Entry 6RGZ (X-ray diffraction, 2.35 A resolution); this record covers chains A and B of the 4 polymer chains in the assembly.

Chain A (and B):
Molecule: Sensor histidine kinase
From: Thermotoga maritima
Notes: chain B of this document is another copy of the same molecule, construct and numbering; everything in this record applies to it too
UniProt: Q9WZV7 (Q9WZV7_THEMA); residues 232-489 here = UniProt positions 232-489
Sequence (258 residues; row label = number of the first residue in the row):
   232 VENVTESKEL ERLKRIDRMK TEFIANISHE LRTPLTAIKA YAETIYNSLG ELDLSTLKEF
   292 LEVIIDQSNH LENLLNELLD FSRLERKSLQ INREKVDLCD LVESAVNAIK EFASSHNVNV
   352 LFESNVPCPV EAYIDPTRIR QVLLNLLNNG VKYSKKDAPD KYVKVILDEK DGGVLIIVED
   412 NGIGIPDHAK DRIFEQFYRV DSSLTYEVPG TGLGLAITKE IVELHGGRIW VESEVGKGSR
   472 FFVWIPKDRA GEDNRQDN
Disordered / not traced: 232-242, 480-489 (chain B: 232-245, 479-489)
Disulfide bonds: C330-C359
Small-molecule neighbours: ADP (adenosine-5'-diphosphate): N376, N380, G381, K383, Y384, D411, I414, G415, I416, I424, Y429, R430, V431, G441, T442, G443, L444, G445, L446, A447, S470, F472
From the paper describing this entry:
  - conformationally variable residues (side-chain flip): H260
  - binding site for sulfate ion: H260

Chain A / chain B interface:
Pairs across the interface (71):
  K251(A) with I247(B); Q427(B), hydrogen bond; F428(B)
  T252(A) with S313(B); E316(B); R317(B)
  E253(A) with R317(B)
  F254(A) with I255(B), hydrophobic
  I255(A) with F254(B), hydrophobic; L309(B); F312(B), hydrophobic; F428(B), hydrophobic
  A256(A) with S313(B); R317(B)
  I258(A) with I258(B), hydrophobic; L309(B), hydrophobic
  S259(A) with L306(B), hydrogen bond (side chain-backbone); L310(B)
  L262(A) with L262(B), hydrophobic; L306(B)
  R263(A) with L306(B); N307(B); L310(B)
  L266(A) with S299(B); L302(B); E303(B); L306(B), hydrophobic
  I269(A) with S299(B)
  K270(A) with N300(B); E303(B)
  A273(A) with I295(B), hydrophobic; I296(B), hydrophobic
  E274(A) with I296(B)
  I276(A) with L292(B), hydrophobic
  Y277(A) with K289(B); L292(B), hydrophobic; E293(B), hydrogen bond; I296(B), hydrophobic
  L280(A) with L285(B), hydrophobic; K289(B)
  K289(A) with Y277(B); L280(B)
  L292(A) with I276(B), hydrophobic; Y277(B), hydrophobic
  E293(A) with Y277(B), hydrogen bond
  I295(A) with A273(B), hydrophobic
  I296(A) with A273(B), hydrophobic; E274(B); Y277(B), hydrophobic
  S299(A) with L266(B); I269(B)
  N300(A) with K270(B), hydrogen bond
  L302(A) with L266(B)
  E303(A) with L266(B); K270(B)
  L306(A) with S259(B); L262(B); R263(B); L266(B), hydrophobic
  N307(A) with R263(B), hydrogen bond
  L309(A) with I255(B); I258(B), hydrophobic
  L310(A) with S259(B); R263(B)
  F312(A) with I255(B), hydrophobic
  S313(A) with T252(B); A256(B)
  E316(A) with T252(B)
  Q427(A) with K251(B), hydrogen bond
  F428(A) with K251(B); I255(B), hydrophobic
Also at the interface, not in a pair above, chain A (41 interface residues in all): I247, D248, H260, L288, R317
Also at the interface, not in a pair above, chain B (40 interface residues in all): D248, L288

Overview:
The interface between chain A and chain B involves 41 residues on one side and 40 on the other; the contacts
include 7 hydrogen bonds. Polar pairs include K251(A)-Q427(B), S259(A)-L306(B) and Y277(A)-E293(B). Chain A
binds ADP. The paper reports a binding site for sulfate ion at H260(A); conformational variability at H260(A).
Chain A and chain B are both Sensor histidine kinase (Thermotoga maritima); the structure, Revisiting pH-gated
conformational switch. Complex HK853-RR468 pH 6.5, was determined by X-ray diffraction (same publication as
6RFV, 6RGY, 6RH0, 6RH1, 6RH2, 6RH7 and 6RH8).
